Entry 8S7V (electron microscopy, 2.56 A resolution); this record covers chains C and F of the 12 polymer chains in the assembly.

Chain C (and F):
Protein: Methyl-coenzyme M reductase subunit alpha
From: Methanococcus maripaludis
Notes: EC 2.8.4.1; chain F of this document is another copy of the same molecule, construct and numbering; everything in this record applies to it too
UniProtKB: A0A2L1CBB0 (A0A2L1CBB0_METMI); residues 1-553 here = UniProt positions 1-553
Sequence (553 residues; numbered 1 to 553; the number before each row is that of its first residue):
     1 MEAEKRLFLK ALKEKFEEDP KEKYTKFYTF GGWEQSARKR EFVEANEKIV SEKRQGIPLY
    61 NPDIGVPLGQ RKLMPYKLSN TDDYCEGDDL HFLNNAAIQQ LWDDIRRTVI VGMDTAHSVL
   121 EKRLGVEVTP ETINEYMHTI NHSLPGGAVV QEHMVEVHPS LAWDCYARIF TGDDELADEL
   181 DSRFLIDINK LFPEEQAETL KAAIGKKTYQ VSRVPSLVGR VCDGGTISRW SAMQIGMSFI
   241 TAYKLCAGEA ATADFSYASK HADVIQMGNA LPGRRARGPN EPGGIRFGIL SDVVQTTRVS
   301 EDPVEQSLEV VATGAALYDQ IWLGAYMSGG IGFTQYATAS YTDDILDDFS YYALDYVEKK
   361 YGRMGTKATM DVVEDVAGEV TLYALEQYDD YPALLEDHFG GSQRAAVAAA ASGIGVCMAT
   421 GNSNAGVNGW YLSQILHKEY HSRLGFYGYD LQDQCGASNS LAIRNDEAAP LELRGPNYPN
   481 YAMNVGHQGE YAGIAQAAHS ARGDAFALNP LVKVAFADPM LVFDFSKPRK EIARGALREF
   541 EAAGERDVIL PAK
Not modelled in the structure: 1-3 (chain F: 1-5, 31-58)
Sequence notes: variant Ser51 (Ala in A0A2L1CBB0)
Modified positions: His261 (N1-methylated histidine; MHS); Arg275 (5-methyl-arginine; AGM); Gln403 (2-methyl-glutamine; MGN); Gly448 (thioglycin; GL3); Cys455 (S-methylcysteine; SMC)
Small-molecule neighbours:
  - 1-thioethanesulfonic acid (COM): Tyr336, Phe446, Tyr447
  - factor 430 (F43), molecule 1: Ala148, Val149, Gln151, Met154, Val155, Met233, Met237, Ile240
  - factor 430 (F43), molecule 2: Ser328, Gly329, Gly330, Ile331, Gly332, Phe333, Thr334, Gln335, Tyr336, Phe399, Gly400, Gln403, Phe446
  - FeFe cofactor (S5Q): His142, Ala148, Val149, Val150, Gln151, Glu152
  - Coenzyme B (TP7): Arg274, Leu323, Met327, Ser328, Phe333, Phe446, Ala482, Met483, Asn484, Val485
Reported in the primary citation:
  - conformationally variable residues (loop rearrangement): Lys244 to Glu249

Chain C / chain F interface:
Residue-residue contacts - 190 pairs, chain C then chain F:
  Lys39(C) - Met154(F)  hydrogen bond (side chain-backbone)
  Lys39(C) - Val155(F)
  Lys39(C) - Glu156(F)  salt bridge
  Glu41(C) - His158(F)
  Phe42(C) - Glu156(F)
  Phe42(C) - Val157(F)
  Phe42(C) - His158(F)
  Phe42(C) - Pro159(F)
  Ala45(C) - His158(F)
  Ala45(C) - Ser160(F)
  Ile49(C) - Ser160(F)
  Ile49(C) - Trp163(F)  hydrophobic
  Lys53(C) - Trp163(F)
  Lys53(C) - Tyr166(F)
  Arg54(C) - Asn141(F)
  Arg54(C) - Trp163(F)  hydrogen bond (side chain-backbone)
  Arg54(C) - Cys165(F)  hydrogen bond (side chain-backbone)
  Arg54(C) - Tyr166(F)
  Gln55(C) - Met520(F)
  Gly56(C) - Arg183(F)  hydrogen bond (backbone-side chain)
  Ile57(C) - Asn141(F)
  Ile57(C) - Arg183(F)
  Pro58(C) - Asn141(F)
  Pro58(C) - Arg183(F)
  Pro58(C) - Phe184(F)
  Leu59(C) - Asn141(F)
  Leu59(C) - His142(F)
  Leu59(C) - Pro145(F)  hydrophobic
  Leu59(C) - Pro159(F)
  Leu59(C) - Ala162(F)
  Tyr60(C) - His142(F)
  Tyr60(C) - Glu156(F)  hydrogen bond
  Asn61(C) - His142(F)  hydrogen bond (backbone-side chain)
  Ile64(C) - His138(F)
  Ile64(C) - Thr139(F)
  Ile64(C) - His142(F)
  Gly65(C) - Val149(F)
  Val66(C) - Val149(F)  hydrogen bond (backbone-backbone)
  Val66(C) - Val150(F)
  Pro67(C) - Glu152(F)
  Leu68(C) - Glu152(F)
  Leu68(C) - His153(F)
  Leu68(C) - Met154(F)
  Gly69(C) - Glu152(F)  hydrogen bond (backbone-side chain)
  Gln70(C) - Glu152(F)  hydrogen bond (backbone-side chain)
  Arg71(C) - Glu152(F)
  Arg71(C) - His153(F)
  Leu73(C) - His153(F)
  Met74(C) - His153(F)
  Gly87(C) - Val155(F)
  Asp88(C) - Val155(F)
  Asp88(C) - Glu156(F)  hydrogen bond (side chain-backbone)
  His91(C) - Val155(F)
  His91(C) - Val157(F)
  Phe92(C) - Val221(F)  hydrophobic
  Leu93(C) - Leu161(F)
  Leu93(C) - Leu217(F)  hydrophobic
  Leu93(C) - Trp230(F)  hydrophobic
  Leu93(C) - Ile549(F)
  Asn94(C) - Glu156(F)  hydrogen bond (side chain-backbone)
  Asn94(C) - Val157(F)
  Asn94(C) - His158(F)  hydrogen bond (side chain-backbone)
  Asn94(C) - Leu161(F)
  Asn94(C) - Ile549(F)
  Ala96(C) - Arg546(F)
  Ala96(C) - Leu550(F)  hydrophobic
  Gln99(C) - Val221(F)
  Gln99(C) - Arg546(F)  hydrogen bond
  Gln99(C) - Ile549(F)
  Trp102(C) - Val221(F)
  Arg106(C) - Arg220(F)
  Arg106(C) - Val221(F)  hydrogen bond (side chain-backbone)
  Gly146(C) - Ile331(F)
  Gly147(C) - Ile331(F)
  Ala148(C) - Ile331(F)  hydrophobic
  His153(C) - Leu68(F)
  His153(C) - Lys72(F)
  His153(C) - Gln335(F)
  Val155(C) - Gly87(F)
  Val155(C) - Asp88(F)
  Val155(C) - His91(F)
  Val155(C) - Ile331(F)
  Val155(C) - Gln335(F)
  Glu156(C) - Asp88(F)
  Glu156(C) - Asn94(F)  hydrogen bond (backbone-side chain)
  Val157(C) - His91(F)
  Val157(C) - Leu93(F)  hydrophobic
  Val157(C) - Asn94(F)
  His158(C) - Asp89(F)  salt bridge
  His158(C) - Asn94(F)  hydrogen bond (backbone-side chain)
  Leu161(C) - Leu93(F)
  Leu161(C) - Asn94(F)
  Leu217(C) - Arg220(F)
  Gly219(C) - Arg220(F)
  Arg220(C) - Arg106(F)
  Arg220(C) - Leu217(F)
  Arg220(C) - Arg220(F)
  Arg220(C) - Val221(F)
  Arg220(C) - Arg546(F)
  Val221(C) - Phe92(F)  hydrophobic
  Val221(C) - Gln99(F)
  Val221(C) - Trp102(F)  hydrogen bond (backbone-side chain)
  Val221(C) - Arg106(F)  hydrogen bond (backbone-side chain)
  Val221(C) - Arg220(F)
  Val221(C) - Tyr326(F)
  Cys222(C) - Ala325(F)  hydrophobic
  Cys222(C) - Tyr326(F)
  Asp223(C) - Arg277(F)  salt bridge
  Asp223(C) - Glu281(F)
  Asp223(C) - Tyr326(F)
  Gly225(C) - Arg277(F)
  Thr226(C) - Arg277(F)
  Thr226(C) - Ala325(F)  hydrogen bond (side chain-backbone)
  Thr226(C) - Tyr326(F)
  Arg229(C) - Arg277(F)
  Arg229(C) - Tyr326(F)
  Arg229(C) - Met327(F)
  Arg229(C) - Ser328(F)
  Trp230(C) - Leu93(F)  hydrophobic
  Trp230(C) - Ser328(F)
  Trp230(C) - Gly329(F)
  Trp230(C) - Gly330(F)
  Met233(C) - Gly329(F)
  Gln234(C) - Gly329(F)
  Gln234(C) - Gly330(F)
  Ala270(C) - Ala276(F)  hydrophobic
  Arg274(C) - Arg229(F)  hydrogen bond (backbone-side chain)
  Ala276(C) - Arg277(F)
  Ala276(C) - Gly278(F)
  Arg277(C) - Asp223(F)  salt bridge
  Arg277(C) - Gly225(F)
  Arg277(C) - Thr226(F)
  Arg277(C) - Arg229(F)
  Arg277(C) - Ala276(F)
  Gly278(C) - Ala276(F)  hydrogen bond (backbone-backbone)
  Ala325(C) - Cys222(F)  hydrophobic
  Ala325(C) - Thr226(F)
  Tyr326(C) - Val221(F)
  Tyr326(C) - Cys222(F)
  Tyr326(C) - Asp223(F)
  Tyr326(C) - Thr226(F)
  Tyr326(C) - Arg229(F)
  Met327(C) - Arg229(F)  hydrogen bond (backbone-side chain)
  Ser328(C) - Arg229(F)
  Ser328(C) - Trp230(F)  hydrogen bond (backbone-backbone)
  Ser328(C) - Met233(F)
  Gly329(C) - Trp230(F)
  Gly329(C) - Met233(F)
  Gly330(C) - Trp230(F)
  Gly330(C) - Gln234(F)
  Ile331(C) - Gly146(F)
  Ile331(C) - Gly147(F)
  Ile331(C) - Ala148(F)  hydrophobic
  Ile331(C) - Val155(F)
  Thr334(C) - Val155(F)
  Gln335(C) - His153(F)  hydrogen bond (side chain-backbone)
  Gln335(C) - Met154(F)
  Arg538(C) - His158(F)
  Arg538(C) - Val548(F)  hydrogen bond (side chain-backbone)
  Arg538(C) - Ile549(F)
  Arg538(C) - Pro551(F)
  Phe540(C) - Leu550(F)
  Phe540(C) - Pro551(F)
  Glu541(C) - Pro551(F)
  Glu541(C) - Lys553(F)
  Ala542(C) - Arg546(F)
  Ala543(C) - Arg546(F)  hydrogen bond (backbone-side chain)
  Glu545(C) - Glu545(F)
  Glu545(C) - Arg546(F)  salt bridge
  Glu545(C) - Leu550(F)
  Arg546(C) - Gln99(F)
  Arg546(C) - Arg220(F)
  Arg546(C) - Ala542(F)
  Arg546(C) - Ala543(F)  hydrogen bond (side chain-backbone)
  Arg546(C) - Gly544(F)
  Arg546(C) - Glu545(F)  salt bridge
  Asp547(C) - Arg538(F)
  Val548(C) - Arg538(F)  hydrogen bond (backbone-side chain)
  Ile549(C) - Leu93(F)
  Ile549(C) - Asn94(F)
  Ile549(C) - Ala96(F)
  Ile549(C) - Gln99(F)
  Ile549(C) - Arg538(F)
  Leu550(C) - Ala96(F)  hydrophobic
  Leu550(C) - Arg538(F)  hydrogen bond (backbone-side chain)
  Leu550(C) - Phe540(F)
  Leu550(C) - Ala542(F)
  Leu550(C) - Glu545(F)
  Pro551(C) - Arg538(F)
  Pro551(C) - Phe540(F)
Interface residues without a listed pair, chain C (92 interface residues in all): Asn46, Pro62, Lys72, Tyr76, Asn95, Glu152, Val218, Glu281, Phe399, Tyr447, Glu539
Interface residues without a listed pair, chain F (87 interface residues in all): Leu73, Asn95, Val218, Gly219, Thr241, Gly248, Ala270, Pro272, Thr334, Glu539, Glu541, Asp547

Overview:
92 residues of chain C face 87 of chain F across their interface, with 29 hydrogen bonds and 6 salt bridges.
Polar pairs include Lys39(C)-Glu156(F), His158(C)-Asp89(F) and Asp223(C)-Arg277(F). Bound to chain C: Coenzyme
B, 1-thioethanesulfonic acid, factor 430 and FeFe cofactor. The paper reports conformational variability at
Lys244(C).
Chain C and chain F are both Methyl-coenzyme M reductase subunit alpha (Methanococcus maripaludis); the
structure, Methyl-coenzyme M reductase activation complex binding to the A2 component, was determined by
electron microscopy (same publication as 8S7X and 9H1L).
